4OIA - chain A; structure by X-ray diffraction, 3.70 A resolution.

[Chain A]
Protein: Intercellular adhesion molecule 5
Organism: Homo sapiens
Notes: fragment: d1-d4
UniProt: Q9UMF0 (ICAM5_HUMAN); residues 1-378 here correspond to UniProt positions 32-409 (UniProt number = residue number + 31)
Amino-acid sequence (378 residues; each row starts with the number of its first residue):
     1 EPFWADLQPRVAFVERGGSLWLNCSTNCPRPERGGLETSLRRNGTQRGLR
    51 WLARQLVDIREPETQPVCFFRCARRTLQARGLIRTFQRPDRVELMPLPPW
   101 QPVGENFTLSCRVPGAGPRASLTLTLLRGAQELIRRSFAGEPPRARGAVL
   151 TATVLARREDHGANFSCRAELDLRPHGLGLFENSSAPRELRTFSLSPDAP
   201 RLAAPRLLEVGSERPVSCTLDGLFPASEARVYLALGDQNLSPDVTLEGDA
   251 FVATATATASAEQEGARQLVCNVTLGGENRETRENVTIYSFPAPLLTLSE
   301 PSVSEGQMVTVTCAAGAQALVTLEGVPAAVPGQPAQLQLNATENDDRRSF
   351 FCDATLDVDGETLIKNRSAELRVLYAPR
Disordered / not traced: 375-378
Disulfide bonds: Cys24-Cys68, Cys28-Cys72, Cys111-Cys167, Cys218-Cys271, Cys313-Cys352
Glycans and other covalent adducts: N-acetylglucosamine (NAG) linked to Asn23, Asn43, Asn106, Asn164, Asn183, Asn272, Asn285, Asn366
Swiss-Prot annotation at these positions:
  - modified residue (Phosphothreonine): Thr151, Thr153
  - glycosylation (N-linked (GlcNAc...) asparagine): Asn23 (high mannose), Asn43, Asn106, Asn164, Asn183, Asn272, Asn285, Asn340, Asn366
What the authors report for this chain:
  - self-association interface (contacts with another copy of this molecule): Glu37, Arg119, Arg144

[Overview]
The paper reports a self-association interface involving Glu37, Arg119 and Arg144.
Chain A is Intercellular adhesion molecule 5 (Homo sapiens); the structure, Crystal Structure of ICAM-5 D1-D4
ectodomain fragment, Space Group P4322, was determined by X-ray diffraction (same publication as 4OI9 and
4OIB).
